4ITU - chains A and D of the 4 polymer chains in the assembly; structure by X-ray diffraction, 1.60 A resolution.

[Chain A (and D)]
Protein: Short-chain dehydrogenase/reductase SDR
Source organism: Xanthobacter autotrophicus
Notes: chain D of this document is another copy of the same molecule, construct and numbering; everything in this record applies to it too
UniProtKB: A7IQH5 (A7IQH5_XANP2); residue numbers follow UniProt; this construct covers 1-255
Chain sequence (269 residues; row label = number of the first residue in the row; numbers below 1 keep their minus sign (Met-13 is residue -13)):
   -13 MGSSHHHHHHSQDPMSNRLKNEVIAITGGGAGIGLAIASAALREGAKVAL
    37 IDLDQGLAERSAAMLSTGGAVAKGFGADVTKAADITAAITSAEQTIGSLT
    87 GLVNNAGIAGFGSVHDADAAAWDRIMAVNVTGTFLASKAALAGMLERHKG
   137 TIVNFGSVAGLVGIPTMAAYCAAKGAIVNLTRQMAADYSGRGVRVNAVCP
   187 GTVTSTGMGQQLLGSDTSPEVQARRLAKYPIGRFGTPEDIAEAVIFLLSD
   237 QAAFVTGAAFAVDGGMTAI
Unresolved in the structure: -13 to 2 (chain D: -13 to 2, 201-204)
Sequence notes: expression tag (-13 to 0)
Ligand contacts:
  - 1HS (2-{[(2S)-2-hydroxypropyl]sulfanyl}ethanesulfonic acid): Ser143, Val144, Ala145, Ile150, Met153, Tyr156, Thr188, Met194, Leu198, Arg211, Lys214, Tyr215, Met252
  - NADH (NAI; 1,4-dihydronicotinamide adenine dinucleotide): Gly14, Ala17, Gly18, Ile19, Gly20, Asp38, Leu39, Asp40, Leu43, Ala63, Asp64, Val65, Thr66, Asn91, Ala92, Gly93, Ile94, Arg110, Val114, Asn115, Phe141, Gly142, Ser143, Tyr156, Lys160, Pro186, Gly187, Thr188, Val189, Thr192, Gly193, Met194, Gly195
Swiss-Prot annotation at these positions:
  - active site: Tyr156 (Proton acceptor)
  - binding site (NAD(+)): Ile19, Asp38, Asp64, Val65, Asn91, Lys160, Val189 to Gly193
  - binding site ((S)-2-hydroxypropyl-coenzyme M): Ser143, Tyr156, Thr188, Tyr215
  - site: Ser143 (Transition state stabilizer), Lys160 (Lowers pKa of active site Tyr)
  - mutagenesis: Ser143 (S143A: Retains very weak activity), Tyr156 (Y156A: Retains some activity but with more than 2200-fold decrease in catalytic efficiency; Y156F: Loss of activity), Lys160 (K160A: Loss of activity), Arg211 (R211A: Severely impaired in the oxidation of S-HPC or reduction of 2-KPC but largely unaffected in the oxidation and reduction of aliphatic alcohols and ketones), Lys214 (K214A: Severely impaired in the oxidation of S-HPC or reduction of 2-KPC but largely unaffected in the oxidation and reduction of aliphatic alcohols and ketones)

[Chain A / chain D interface]
Pairs across the interface (8; chain A residue first):
  Val148(A) - Ala254(D)
  Val148(A) - Ile255(D)
  Gly149(A) - Ala254(D)  hydrogen bond (backbone-backbone)
  Gly149(A) - Ile255(D)
  Ala254(A) - Val148(D)
  Ala254(A) - Gly149(D)  hydrogen bond (backbone-backbone)
  Ile255(A) - Val148(D)
  Ile255(A) - Gly149(D)
Also at the interface, not in a pair above, chain A (6 interface residues in all): Met252, Thr253
Also at the interface, not in a pair above, chain D (6 interface residues in all): Met252, Thr253

[Overview]
The chain A/chain D interface involves 6 residues from each chain; the contacts include 2 hydrogen bonds. The
hydrogen-bonded pair Gly149(A)-Ala254(D) is a backbone contact. Ligands of chain A: NADH and compound 1HS.
Chain A and chain D are both Short-chain dehydrogenase/reductase SDR (Xanthobacter autotrophicus); the
structure, Crystal structure of S-2-HYDROXYPROPYL COENZYME M DEHYDROGENASE (S-HPCDH) bound to S-HPC AND NADH,
was determined by X-ray diffraction, deposited together with 4GH5.
